5YKO - chains A and P; structure by X-ray diffraction, 2.90 A resolution.

Chain A:
Protein: Probable lysine-specific demethylase JMJ14
Organism: Arabidopsis thaliana
Notes: EC 1.14.11.-
UniProtKB: Q8GUI6 (JMJ14_ARATH); numbering as in UniProt (aligned over 35-597)
Chain sequence (564 residues; each row starts with the number of its first residue):
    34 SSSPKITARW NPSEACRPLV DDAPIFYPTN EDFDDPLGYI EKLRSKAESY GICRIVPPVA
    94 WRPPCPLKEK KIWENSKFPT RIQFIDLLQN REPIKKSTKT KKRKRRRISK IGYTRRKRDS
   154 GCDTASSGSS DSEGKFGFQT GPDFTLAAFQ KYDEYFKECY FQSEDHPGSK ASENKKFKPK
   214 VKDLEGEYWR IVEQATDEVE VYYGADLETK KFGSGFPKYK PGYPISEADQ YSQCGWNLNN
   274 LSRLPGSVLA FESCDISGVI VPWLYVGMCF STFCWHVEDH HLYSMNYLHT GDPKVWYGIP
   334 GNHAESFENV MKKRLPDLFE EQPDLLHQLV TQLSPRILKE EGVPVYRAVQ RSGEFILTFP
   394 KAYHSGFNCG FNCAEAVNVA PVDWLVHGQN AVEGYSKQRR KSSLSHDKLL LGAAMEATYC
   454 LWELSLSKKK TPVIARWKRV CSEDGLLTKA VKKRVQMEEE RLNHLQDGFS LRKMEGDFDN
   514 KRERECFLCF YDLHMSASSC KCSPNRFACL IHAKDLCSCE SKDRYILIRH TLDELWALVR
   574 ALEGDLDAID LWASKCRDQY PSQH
Not modelled in the structure: 34-41, 125-168, 196-211, 589-597
Differences from the reference sequence: expression tag (34); engineered mutation A180 (Glu in Q8GUI6), A181 (Glu in Q8GUI6)
Bound ions: Ni2+: H309, E311, H397 (together with N-oxalylglycine); Zn2+ site 1: C519, C522, C542; Zn2+ site 2: C533, C535, C550
Small-molecule neighbours: N-oxalylglycine (OGA): Y236, Y298, F306, H309, E311, S317, N319, K327, W329, H397, A409
Curated features (UniProtKB/Swiss-Prot):
  - zinc finger: C519 to L571 (C5HC2)
  - motif: R136 to K143 (Nuclear localization signal 1), W470 to D477 (Nuclear localization signal 2)
  - binding site (Fe cation): H309, E311, H397
  - binding site (Zn(2+)): C519, C522, C533, C535, C542, H545, C550, C552
  - site: F171 (Involved in histone H3A7 recognition), E285 (Involved in histone H3R2 recognition), S290 (Involved in histone H3K4me3 recognition), Y298 (Involved in histone H3K4me3 recognition), D312 (Involved in histone H3Q5 recognition), V363 (Involved in histone H3A7 recognition), E516 (Involved in histone H3R2 recognition)
What the authors report for this chain:
  - conformationally variable residues (order/disorder transition): E508 to E516
  - contacts within the chain: S290-W296 (hydrogen bond)
  - Ni2+ coordination: H309, E311, H397
  - mutagenesis - H309A, E311A: abolished catalytic activity
  - mutagenesis - F171K, S290A, Y298A, V363A: decreased catalytic activity
  - specificity-determining residues: E285, D312, E516
  - mutagenesis - H397A: abolished catalytic activity on H3K4me3
  - mutagenesis - E285A, D312A, E516A: decreased catalytic activity on H3K4me3
  - mutagenesis - E285A, D312A, E516A: decreased catalytic activity on H3K4me2
  - mutagenesis - E180A/E181A: unchanged catalytic activity

Chain P:
Protein: H3(1-10)K4me3 peptide
UniProtKB: P59226 (H32_ARATH); residues 1-10 here correspond to UniProt positions 2-11 (UniProt number = residue number + 1)
Chain sequence (10 residues; row label = number of the first residue in the row):
     1 ARTKQTARKS
Not modelled in the structure: 8-10
Modified residues: K4 (N-trimethyllysine; M3L)
Curated features (UniProtKB/Swiss-Prot):
  - modified residue: K4 (N6,N6,N6-trimethyllysine), K9 (N6,N6,N6-trimethyllysine), S10 (Phosphoserine)

How chain A and chain P interact:
Residue-residue contacts - 29 pairs, chain A then chain P:
  F171(A) - A7(P)  hydrophobic
  D239(A) - Q5(P)
  D239(A) - T6(P)
  E285(A) - R2(P)  salt bridge
  I289(A) - R2(P)
  S290(A) - R2(P)
  S290(A) - T3(P)
  S290(A) - K4(P)  hydrogen bond (backbone-backbone)
  G291(A) - K4(P)
  W296(A) - K4(P)
  W296(A) - Q5(P)
  Y298(A) - K4(P)
  H309(A) - Q5(P)
  V310(A) - Q5(P)
  E311(A) - K4(P)
  D312(A) - K4(P)
  D312(A) - Q5(P)  hydrogen bond
  S317(A) - K4(P)
  Q361(A) - A7(P)
  L362(A) - Q5(P)
  L362(A) - A7(P)
  A409(A) - K4(P)
  V410(A) - K4(P)
  N411(A) - K4(P)
  S436(A) - R2(P)
  S436(A) - T3(P)  hydrogen bond (side chain-backbone)
  L437(A) - R2(P)
  S438(A) - R2(P)
  E516(A) - R2(P)  salt bridge
Also at the interface, not in a pair above, chain A (25 interface residues in all): C287, V292, V363
From the paper, about this interface:
  - pairs named by the authors: F171(A)-A7(P) (hydrophobic contact), E285(A)-R2(P) (salt bridge), S290(A)-K4(P) (backbone contact), G291(A)-K4(P), W296(A)-K4(P) (hydrophobic contact), Y298(A)-K4(P), E311(A)-K4(P), D312(A)-Q5(P) (hydrogen bond), V363(A)-A7(P) (hydrophobic contact), E516(A)-R2(P) (salt bridge)

Summary:
25 residues of chain A and 6 residues of chain P are in contact; the contacts include 3 hydrogen bonds and 2
salt bridges. Polar pairs include E285(A)-R2(P), E516(A)-R2(P) and D312(A)-Q5(P). The authors report
hydrophobic contacts between F171(A) and A7(P), W296(A) and K4(P) and V363(A) and A7(P); salt bridges between
E285(A) and R2(P) and E516(A) and R2(P); a backbone contact between S290(A) and K4(P). From the paper: F171K,
S290A and Y298A of chain A, among others, reduce catalytic activity; Ni2+ coordination by H309(A), E311(A) and
H397(A); 11 substitutions were tested in all.
Chain A is Probable lysine-specific demethylase JMJ14 (Arabidopsis thaliana) and chain P is H3(1-10)K4me3
peptide; the structure, Crystal structure of Arabidopsis thaliana JMJ14 catalytic domain in complex with NOG
and H3K4me3 peptide, was determined by X-ray diffraction (same publication as 5YKN).
